Entry 5NRL (electron microscopy, 7.20 A resolution (low resolution: residue-level contacts below are approximate; hydrogen-bond / salt-bridge calls are withheld)); this record covers chains 6 and A of the 58 polymer chains in the assembly.

[Chain 6]
Molecule: U6 snRNA
Organism: Saccharomyces cerevisiae
Sequence (112 nucleotides; row label = number of the first residue in the row):
     1 GUUCGCGAAG UAACCCUUCG UGGACAUUUG GUCAAUUUGA AACAAUACAG AGAUGAUCAG
    61 CAGUUCCCCU GCAUAAGGAU GAACCGUUUU ACAAAGAGAU UUAUUUCGUU UU
Disordered / not traced: 10-15, 52-54, 89-91, 103-107

[Chain A]
Protein: Pre-mRNA-splicing factor 8
Organism: Saccharomyces cerevisiae
UniProt: P33334 (PRP8_YEAST); residues 1-2413 here = UniProt positions 1-2413
Chain sequence (2413 residues; each row starts with the number of its first residue):
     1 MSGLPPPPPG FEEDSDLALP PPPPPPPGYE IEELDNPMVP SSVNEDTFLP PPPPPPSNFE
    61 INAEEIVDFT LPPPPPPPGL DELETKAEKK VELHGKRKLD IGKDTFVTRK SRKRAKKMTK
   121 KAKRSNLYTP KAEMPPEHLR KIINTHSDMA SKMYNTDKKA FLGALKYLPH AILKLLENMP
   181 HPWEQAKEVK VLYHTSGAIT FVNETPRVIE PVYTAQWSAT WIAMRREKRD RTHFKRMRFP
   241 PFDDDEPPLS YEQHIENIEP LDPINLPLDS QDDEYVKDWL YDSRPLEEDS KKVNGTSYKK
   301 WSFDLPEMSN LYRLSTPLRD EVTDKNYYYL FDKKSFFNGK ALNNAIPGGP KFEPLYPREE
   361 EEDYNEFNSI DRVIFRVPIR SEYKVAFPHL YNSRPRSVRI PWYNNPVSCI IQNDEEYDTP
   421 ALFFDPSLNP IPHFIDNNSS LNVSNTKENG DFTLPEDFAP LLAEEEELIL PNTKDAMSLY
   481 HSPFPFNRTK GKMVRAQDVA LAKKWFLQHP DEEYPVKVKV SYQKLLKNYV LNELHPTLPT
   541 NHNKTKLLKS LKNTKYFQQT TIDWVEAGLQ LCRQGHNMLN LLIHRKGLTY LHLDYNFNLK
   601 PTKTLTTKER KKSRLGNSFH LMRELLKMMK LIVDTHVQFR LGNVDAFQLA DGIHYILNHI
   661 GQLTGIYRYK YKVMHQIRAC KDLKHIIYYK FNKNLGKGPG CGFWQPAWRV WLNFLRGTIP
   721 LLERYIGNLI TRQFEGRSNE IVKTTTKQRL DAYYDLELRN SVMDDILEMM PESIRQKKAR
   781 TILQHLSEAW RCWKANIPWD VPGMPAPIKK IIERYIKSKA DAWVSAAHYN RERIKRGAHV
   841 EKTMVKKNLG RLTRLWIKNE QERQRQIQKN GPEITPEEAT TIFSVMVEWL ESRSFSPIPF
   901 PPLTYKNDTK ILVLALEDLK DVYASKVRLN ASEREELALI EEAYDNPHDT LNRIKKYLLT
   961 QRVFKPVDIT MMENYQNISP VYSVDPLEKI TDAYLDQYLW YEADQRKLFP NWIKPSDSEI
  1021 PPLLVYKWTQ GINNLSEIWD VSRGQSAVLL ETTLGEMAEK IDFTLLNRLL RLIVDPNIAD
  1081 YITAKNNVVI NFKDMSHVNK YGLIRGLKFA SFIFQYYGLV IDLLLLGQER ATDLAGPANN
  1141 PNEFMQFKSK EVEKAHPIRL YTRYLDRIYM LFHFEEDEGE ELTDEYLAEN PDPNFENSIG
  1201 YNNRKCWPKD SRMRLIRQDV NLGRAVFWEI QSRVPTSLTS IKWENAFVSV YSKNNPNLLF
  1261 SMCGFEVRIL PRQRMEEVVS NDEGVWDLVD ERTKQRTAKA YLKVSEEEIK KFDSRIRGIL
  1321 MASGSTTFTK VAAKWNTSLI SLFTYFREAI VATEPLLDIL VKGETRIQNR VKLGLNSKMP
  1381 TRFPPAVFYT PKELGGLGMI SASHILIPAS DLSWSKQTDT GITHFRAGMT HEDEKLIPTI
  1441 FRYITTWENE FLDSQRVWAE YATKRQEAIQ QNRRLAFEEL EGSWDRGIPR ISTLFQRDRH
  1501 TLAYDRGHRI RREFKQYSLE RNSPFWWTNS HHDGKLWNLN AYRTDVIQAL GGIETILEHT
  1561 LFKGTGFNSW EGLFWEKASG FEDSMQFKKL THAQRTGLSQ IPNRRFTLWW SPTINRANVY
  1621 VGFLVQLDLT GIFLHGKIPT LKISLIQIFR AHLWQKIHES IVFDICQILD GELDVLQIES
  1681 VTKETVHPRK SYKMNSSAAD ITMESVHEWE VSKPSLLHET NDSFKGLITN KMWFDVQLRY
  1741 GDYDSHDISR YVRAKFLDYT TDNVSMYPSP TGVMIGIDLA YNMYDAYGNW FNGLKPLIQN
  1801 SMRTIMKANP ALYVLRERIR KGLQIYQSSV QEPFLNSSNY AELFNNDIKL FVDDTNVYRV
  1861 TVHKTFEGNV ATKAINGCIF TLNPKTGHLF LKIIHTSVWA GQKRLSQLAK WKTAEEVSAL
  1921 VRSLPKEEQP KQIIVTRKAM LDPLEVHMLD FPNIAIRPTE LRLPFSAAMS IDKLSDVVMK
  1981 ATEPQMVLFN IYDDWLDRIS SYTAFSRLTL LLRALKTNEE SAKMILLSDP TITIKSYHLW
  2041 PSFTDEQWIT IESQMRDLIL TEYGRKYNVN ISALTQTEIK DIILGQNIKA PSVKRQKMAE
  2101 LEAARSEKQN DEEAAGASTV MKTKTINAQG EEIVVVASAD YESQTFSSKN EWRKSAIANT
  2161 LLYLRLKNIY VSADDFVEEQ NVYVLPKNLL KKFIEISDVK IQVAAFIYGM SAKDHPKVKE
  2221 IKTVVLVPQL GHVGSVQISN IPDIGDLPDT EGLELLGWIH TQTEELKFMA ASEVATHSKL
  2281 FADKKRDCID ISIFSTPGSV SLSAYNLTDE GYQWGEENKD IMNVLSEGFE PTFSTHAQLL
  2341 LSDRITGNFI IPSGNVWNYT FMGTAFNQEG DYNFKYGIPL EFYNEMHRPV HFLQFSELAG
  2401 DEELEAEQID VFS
Disordered / not traced: 1-127, 149-156, 415-418, 435-450, 736-750, 1865-1868, 2110-2120, 2402-2413
From the paper describing this entry:
  - conformationally variable residues (order/disorder transition): Met-2121 to Ser-2148

[Interface between chain 6 and chain A]
Contacting residue pairs (57):
  G1(6) with His-659(A); Gln-662(A); Lys-681(A); Lys-684(A)
  U2(6) with Gln-662(A)
  C19(6) with Lys-697(A)
  G20(6) with Lys-697(A)
  U21(6) with Pro-515(A); Lys-517(A)
  G22(6) with Val-516(A)
  C25(6) with Lys-681(A)
  A26(6) with Tyr-667(A); Tyr-671(A)
  U27(6) with Arg-668(A)
  U28(6) with Arg-614(A); Arg-668(A)
  U29(6) with Arg-614(A); Lys-1378(A); Phe-1623(A)
  G30(6) with Lys-611(A); Ser-1377(A); Lys-1378(A); Met-1379(A)
  G31(6) with Thr-607(A); Lys-611(A); Ser-1377(A); Lys-1378(A); Phe-1623(A); Val-1625(A); Leu-1634(A); Gly-1636(A); Lys-1637(A)
  U32(6) with Thr-607(A); Lys-608(A); Lys-611(A)
  C33(6) with Thr-607(A)
  C43(6) with Glu-609(A)
  A44(6) with Gln-2129(A)
  A45(6) with Arg-1689(A); Gln-2129(A)
  U46(6) with Ala-2137(A); Ser-2138(A); Ala-2139(A)
  A47(6) with His-1652(A); Asp-2140(A)
  C48(6) with Asp-1628(A); Leu-1629(A); His-1652(A)
  A49(6) with Gln-1647(A); Arg-1650(A); Ala-1651(A)
  G50(6) with Lys-1642(A); Ile-1646(A)
  A51(6) with Ile-1643(A); Gln-1647(A)
  C58(6) with Ser-1838(A)
  G60(6) with Glu-1842(A)
Interface residues without a listed pair, chain A (47 interface residues in all): Tyr-514, Arg-610, Gly-1622, Leu-1624, His-1635, Val-2136

[Summary]
26 residues of chain 6 face 47 of chain A across their interface. The paper reports conformational variability
at Met-2121(A).
Chain 6 is U6 snRNA and chain A is Pre-mRNA-splicing factor 8, both from Saccharomyces cerevisiae; the
structure, Structure of a pre-catalytic spliceosome, was determined by electron microscopy.
